6HWC - chains A and B of the 28 polymer chains in the assembly; structure by X-ray diffraction, 2.80 A resolution.

[Chain A]
Protein: Proteasome subunit alpha type-2
Source organism: Saccharomyces cerevisiae (strain ATCC 204508 / S288c)
Notes: EC 3.4.25.1
UniProt: P23639 (PSA2_YEAST); numbering as in UniProt (aligned over 1-250)
Chain sequence (250 residues; numbered 1 to 250; the number before each row is that of its first residue):
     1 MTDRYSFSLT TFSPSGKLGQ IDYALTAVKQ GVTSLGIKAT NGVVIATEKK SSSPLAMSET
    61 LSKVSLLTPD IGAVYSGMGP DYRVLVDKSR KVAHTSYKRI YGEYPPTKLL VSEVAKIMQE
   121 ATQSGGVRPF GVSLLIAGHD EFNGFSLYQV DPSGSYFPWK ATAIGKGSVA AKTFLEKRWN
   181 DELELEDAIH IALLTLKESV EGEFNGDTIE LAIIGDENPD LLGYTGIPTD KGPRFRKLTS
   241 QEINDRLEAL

[Chain B]
Protein: Proteasome subunit alpha type-3
Source organism: Saccharomyces cerevisiae (strain ATCC 204508 / S288c)
Notes: EC 3.4.25.1
UniProt: P23638 (PSA3_YEAST); residues 0-257 here correspond to UniProt positions 1-258 (UniProt number = residue number + 1)
Chain sequence (258 residues; each row starts with the number of its first residue; numbering starts at 0):
     0 MGSRRYDSRT TIFSPEGRLY QVEYALESIS HAGTAIGIMA SDGIVLAAER KVTSTLLEQD
    60 TSTEKLYKLN DKIAVAVAGL TADAEILINT ARIHAQNYLK TYNEDIPVEI LVRRLSDIKQ
   120 GYTQHGGLRP FGVSFIYAGY DDRYGYQLYT SNPSGNYTGW KAISVGANTS AAQTLLQMDY
   180 KDDMKVDDAI ELALKTLSKT TDSSALTYDR LEFATIRKGA NDGEVYQKIF KPQEIKDILV
   240 KTGITKKDED EEADEDMK
Disordered / not traced: 0, 245-257

[Interface between chain A and chain B]
Pairs across the interface (66):
  Arg-4(A) with Ser-2(B), hydrogen bond (backbone-side chain)
  Tyr-5(A) with Ser-2(B); Tyr-5(B)
  Ser-6(A) with Gly-125(B); Leu-127(B)
  Phe-7(A) with Ser-2(B); Tyr-5(B); Asp-6(B); Gly-126(B)
  Ser-8(A) with Gly-126(B), hydrogen bond (backbone-backbone); Leu-127(B); Arg-128(B), hydrogen bond (side chain-backbone)
  Thr-10(A) with Arg-128(B)
  Thr-11(A) with Ser-7(B); Thr-9(B); Gln-20(B)
  Phe-12(A) with Gln-20(B); Tyr-23(B); Ala-24(B), hydrophobic; Ser-27(B); Leu-79(B), hydrophobic; Arg-128(B); Pro-129(B); Gly-131(B)
  Ser-13(A) with Tyr-23(B)
  Pro-14(A) with Tyr-23(B), hydrophobic; Glu-26(B)
  Ser-15(A) with Glu-26(B); His-30(B)
  Gly-16(A) with Tyr-23(B); Ser-27(B), hydrogen bond (backbone-side chain)
  Leu-18(A) with Arg-128(B)
  Lys-38(A) with Glu-57(B), salt bridge
  Ser-112(A) with Glu-84(B)
  Lys-116(A) with Ile-85(B)
  Gln-119(A) with Ala-81(B); Asp-82(B), hydrogen bond; Ile-85(B); Arg-128(B)
  Thr-122(A) with Arg-128(B), hydrogen bond (backbone-side chain)
  Gln-123(A) with Tyr-121(B); Leu-127(B); Arg-128(B), hydrogen bond (side chain-backbone); Phe-130(B)
  Gly-125(A) with Leu-127(B)
  Ser-153(A) with Ala-81(B)
  Gly-154(A) with Ala-81(B)
  Ser-155(A) with Ala-81(B)
  Tyr-156(A) with Glu-84(B), hydrogen bond
  Phe-157(A) with Leu-56(B), hydrophobic
  Pro-158(A) with Leu-56(B); Glu-57(B), hydrogen bond (backbone-backbone); Thr-60(B); Ser-61(B)
  Trp-159(A) with Ser-53(B); Leu-55(B); Leu-56(B)
  Lys-160(A) with Thr-54(B); Leu-55(B), hydrogen bond (backbone-backbone); Leu-56(B); Glu-57(B)
  Ala-161(A) with Leu-55(B)
  Lys-172(A) with Leu-55(B)
  Leu-175(A) with Leu-55(B)
  Glu-176(A) with Thr-54(B); Leu-55(B)
Also at the interface, not in a pair above, chain A (35 interface residues in all): Ser-124, Tyr-148, Trp-179
Also at the interface, not in a pair above, chain B (32 interface residues in all): Thr-80

[In short]
35 residues of chain A and 32 residues of chain B are in contact; the contacts include 10 hydrogen bonds and 1
salt bridge. Polar contacts include Lys-38(A)/Glu-57(B), Arg-4(A)/Ser-2(B) and Ser-8(A)/Arg-128(B).
Here chain A is Proteasome subunit alpha type-2 and chain B is Proteasome subunit alpha type-3, both from
Saccharomyces cerevisiae (strain ATCC 204508 / S288c). Entry 6HWC (Yeast 20S proteasome beta2-G45A mutant) was
determined by X-ray diffraction together with 6HTB, 6HTC, 6HTD, 6HTP, 6HTR, 6HUB and 30 further entries from
the same study.
